4HTX - chains A and C; structure by X-ray diffraction, 1.90 A resolution.

== Chain A (and C) ==
Molecule: cGMP-dependent 3', 5'-cyclic phosphodiesterase
Source organism: Homo sapiens
Notes: EC 3.1.4.17; fragment: Catalytic domain; chain C of this document is another copy of the same molecule, construct and numbering; everything in this record applies to it too
UniProt: O00408 (PDE2A_HUMAN); numbering as in UniProt (aligned over 578-919)
Sequence (342 residues; numbered 578 to 919; the number before each row is that of its first residue):
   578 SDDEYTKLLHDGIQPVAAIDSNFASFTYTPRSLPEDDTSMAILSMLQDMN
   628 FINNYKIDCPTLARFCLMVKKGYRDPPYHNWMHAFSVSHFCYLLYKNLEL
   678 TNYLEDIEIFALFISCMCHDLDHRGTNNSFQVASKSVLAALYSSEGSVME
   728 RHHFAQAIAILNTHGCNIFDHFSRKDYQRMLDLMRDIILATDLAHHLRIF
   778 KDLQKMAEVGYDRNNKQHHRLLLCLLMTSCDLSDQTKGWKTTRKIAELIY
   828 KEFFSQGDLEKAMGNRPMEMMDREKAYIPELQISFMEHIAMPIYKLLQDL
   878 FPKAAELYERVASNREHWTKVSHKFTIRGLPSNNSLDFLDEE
Disordered / not traced: 578, 917-919 (chain C: 578-590, 916-919)
Metal / ion sites: Zn2+: His660, His696, Asp697, Asp808; Mg2+ near Asp697 (its only coordinating residue here)
Residues lining bound ligands: bay60-7550 (19F; 2-(3,4-dimethoxybenzyl)-7-[(2R,3R)-2-hydroxy-6-phenylhexan-3-yl]-5-methylimidazo[5,1-f][1,2,4]triazin-4(3H)-one): Tyr655, His656, Thr768, Asp769, Leu770, His773, Thr805, Leu809, Gln812, Ile826, Tyr827, Phe830, Met847, Leu858, Gln859, Ser861, Phe862, Ile866, Ile870
What the authors report for this chain:
  - binding site for bay60-7550: Leu770, His773, Leu809, Gln812, Gln859, Ile866, Ile870
  - conformationally variable residues (side-chain flip): Leu770, Gln812, Gln859
  - specificity-determining residues: Gln812 (by similarity / conservation)

== Interface between chain A and chain C ==
Contacting residue pairs (47; chain A residue first):
  Arg820(A) - Leu913(C)  hydrogen bond (side chain-backbone)
  Arg820(A) - Asp914(C)
  Glu824(A) - Leu913(C)
  Lys828(A) - Asn911(C)
  Phe831(A) - Gly906(C)
  Phe831(A) - Leu907(C)
  Arg850(A) - Arg905(C)
  Arg850(A) - Gly906(C)
  Glu851(A) - Arg905(C)
  Lys852(A) - Arg905(C)
  Ala853(A) - Arg905(C)
  Ala853(A) - Gly906(C)  hydrogen bond (backbone-backbone)
  Tyr854(A) - Thr903(C)
  Tyr854(A) - Ile904(C)
  Ile855(A) - Gly906(C)
  Ile855(A) - Leu907(C)  hydrophobic
  Lys901(A) - Phe915(C)
  Phe902(A) - Phe902(C)
  Phe902(A) - Thr903(C)
  Phe902(A) - Ile904(C)  hydrogen bond (backbone-backbone)
  Phe902(A) - Leu913(C)  hydrophobic
  Phe902(A) - Phe915(C)  hydrophobic
  Thr903(A) - Tyr854(C)
  Thr903(A) - Phe902(C)
  Ile904(A) - Tyr854(C)
  Ile904(A) - Phe902(C)  hydrogen bond (backbone-backbone)
  Arg905(A) - Arg850(C)
  Arg905(A) - Glu851(C)
  Arg905(A) - Lys852(C)
  Arg905(A) - Ala853(C)
  Gly906(A) - Phe831(C)
  Gly906(A) - Arg850(C)  hydrogen bond (backbone-backbone)
  Gly906(A) - Ala853(C)  hydrogen bond (backbone-backbone)
  Gly906(A) - Ile855(C)
  Leu907(A) - Lys828(C)
  Leu907(A) - Phe831(C)
  Leu907(A) - Ile855(C)  hydrophobic
  Asn911(A) - Glu824(C)
  Asn911(A) - Lys828(C)
  Ser912(A) - Glu824(C)
  Leu913(A) - Arg820(C)
  Leu913(A) - Glu824(C)  hydrogen bond (backbone-side chain)
  Leu913(A) - Trp895(C)  hydrophobic
  Leu913(A) - Phe902(C)  hydrophobic
  Asp914(A) - Glu824(C)
  Phe915(A) - Lys901(C)
  Leu916(A) - Lys901(C)
Other interface residues (no listed pair), chain A (25 interface residues in all): Ala823, Trp895
Other interface residues (no listed pair), chain C (26 interface residues in all): Ala823, Tyr827, Val898, Ser912

== In short ==
25 residues of chain A face 26 of chain C across their interface, with 7 hydrogen bonds. Among the polar pairs
are Arg820(A)-Leu913(C), Leu913(A)-Glu824(C) and Ala853(A)-Gly906(C). Ligands of chain A: bay60-7550. From the
paper: a binding site for bay60-7550 at Leu770(A), His773(A) and Leu809(A) among others; the specificity
determinant Gln812(A).
Both chains are cGMP-dependent 3', 5'-cyclic phosphodiesterase (Homo sapiens). Entry 4HTX (Crystal structure
of PDE2 catalytic domain in complex with BAY60-7550) was determined by X-ray diffraction, deposited together
with 4HTZ.
